PDB entry 8Y31 | X-ray diffraction, 2.68 A resolution | chains B and E of the 3 polymer chains in the assembly

[Chain B]
Protein: QX006N-Fab-HC
Organism: Homo sapiens
Notes: antibody fragment or engineered binder
Chain sequence (230 residues; numbered 1 to 230; the number before each row is that of its first residue):
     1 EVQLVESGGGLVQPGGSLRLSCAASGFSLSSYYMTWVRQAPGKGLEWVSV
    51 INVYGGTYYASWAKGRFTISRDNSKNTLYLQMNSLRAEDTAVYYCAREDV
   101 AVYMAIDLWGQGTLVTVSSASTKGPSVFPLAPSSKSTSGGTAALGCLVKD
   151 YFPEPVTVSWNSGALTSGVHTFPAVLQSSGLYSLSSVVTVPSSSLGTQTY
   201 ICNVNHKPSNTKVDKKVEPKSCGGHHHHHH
Unresolved in the structure: 222-230
Disulfides: Cys-22/Cys-95, Cys-146/Cys-202

[Chain E]
Protein: Interferon alpha/beta receptor 1
Organism: Homo sapiens
UniProt: P17181 (INAR1_HUMAN); residue numbers follow UniProt; this construct covers 1-333
Chain sequence (346 residues; numbered 1 to 346; the number before each row is that of its first residue):
     1 MMVVLLGATTLVLVAVAPWVLSAAAGGKNLKSPQKVEVDIIDDNFILRWN
    51 RSDESVGNVTFSFDYQKTGMDNWIKLSGCQNITSTKCNFSSLKLNVYEEI
   101 KLRIRAEKENTSSWYEVDSFTPFRKAQIGPPEVHLEAEDKAIVIHISPGT
   151 KDSVMWALDGLSFTYSLVIWKNSSGVEERIENIYSRHKIYKLSPETTYCL
   201 KVKAALLTSWKIGVYSPVHCIKTTVENELPPPENIEVSVQNQNYVLKWDY
   251 TYANMTFQVQWLHAFLKRNPGNHLYKWKQIPDCENVKTTQCVFPQNVFQK
   301 GIYLLRVQASDGNNTSFWSEEIKFDTEIQAFLLEVLFQGPHHHHHH
Unresolved in the structure: 1-227, 330-346
Sequence notes: expression tag (334-346)
Curated features (UniProtKB/Swiss-Prot):
  - glycosylation (N-linked (GlcNAc...) asparagine): Asn-50, Asn-58, Asn-81, Asn-88, Asn-110, Asn-172, Asn-254, Asn-313, Asn-314
Disulfides: Cys-283/Cys-291

[Interface between chain B and chain E]
Pairs across the interface (20):
  Tyr-33(B) / His-263(E)  hydrogen bond
  Tyr-33(B) / Gln-299(E)
  Asn-52(B) / Gln-299(E)  hydrogen bond
  Asn-52(B) / Lys-300(E)
  Val-53(B) / Phe-265(E)  hydrophobic
  Tyr-54(B) / Phe-265(E)
  Tyr-54(B) / Gly-301(E)
  Tyr-54(B) / Ile-302(E)
  Tyr-58(B) / Gln-299(E)
  Tyr-58(B) / Lys-300(E)  hydrogen bond (side chain-backbone)
  Val-100(B) / His-263(E)
  Val-100(B) / Phe-265(E)  hydrophobic
  Val-100(B) / Lys-278(E)  hydrogen bond (backbone-side chain)
  Ala-101(B) / Leu-266(E)  hydrophobic
  Ala-101(B) / Leu-274(E)
  Ala-101(B) / Tyr-275(E)
  Ala-101(B) / Lys-276(E)  hydrogen bond (backbone-backbone)
  Ala-101(B) / Lys-278(E)  hydrogen bond (backbone-side chain)
  Val-102(B) / Tyr-275(E)  hydrophobic
  Met-104(B) / Lys-278(E)
Also at the interface, not in a pair above, chain B (10 interface residues in all): Val-50
Also at the interface, not in a pair above, chain E (13 interface residues in all): Trp-261, Tyr-303

[Summary]
10 residues of chain B face 13 of chain E across their interface, with 6 hydrogen bonds. Polar contacts
include Tyr-33(B)/His-263(E), Asn-52(B)/Gln-299(E) and Tyr-58(B)/Lys-300(E).
Chain B is QX006N-Fab-HC and chain E is Interferon alpha/beta receptor 1, both from Homo sapiens; the
structure, The crystal structure of the QX006N-Fab/IFNAR1-SD123 complex, was determined by X-ray diffraction,
deposited together with 8Y2K.
